PDB entry 3OKE | X-ray diffraction, 2.40 A resolution | chains A and B

# Chain A
Protein: S25-39 Fab (IgG1k) light chain
Source organism: Mus musculus
Notes: antibody fragment or engineered binder
Amino-acid sequence (219 residues; numbered 1 to 214 plus 6 insertion-coded residues; 1 number in that range is skipped by the numbering (no residue carries it; nothing is unmodelled there); the number before each row is that of its first residue; a row labelled like 27A-27F holds insertion residues (27A, then the next letters in order)):
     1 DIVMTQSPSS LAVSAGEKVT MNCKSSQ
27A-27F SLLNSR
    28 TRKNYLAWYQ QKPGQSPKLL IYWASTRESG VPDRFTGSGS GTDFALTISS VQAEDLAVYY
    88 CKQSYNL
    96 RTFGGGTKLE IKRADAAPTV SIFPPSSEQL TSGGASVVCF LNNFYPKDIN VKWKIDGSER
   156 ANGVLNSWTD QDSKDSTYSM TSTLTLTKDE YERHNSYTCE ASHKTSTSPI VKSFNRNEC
Not modelled in the structure: 213-214
Disulfide bonds: Cys23-Cys88, Cys134-Cys194
Ligand contacts: KO2 (prop-2-en-1-yl D-glycero-alpha-D-talo-oct-2-ulopyranosidonic acid): Asn27D, Tyr32, Ser91, Tyr92, Asn93, Leu94, Arg96

# Chain B
Protein: S25-39 Fab (IgG1k) heavy chain
Source organism: Mus musculus
Notes: antibody fragment or engineered binder
Amino-acid sequence (222 residues; row label = number of the first residue in the row; a row labelled like 52A-52C holds insertion residues (52A, then the next letters in order)):
     1 EVKLVESGGG LVQPGGSLRL ACATSGFTFT DYYMSWVRQP PGKALEWLGF IR
52A-52C NKA
    53 KGYTTEYSAS VKGRFTISRD NSQSSLYLQM
82A-82C NTL
    83 RAEDSATYYC ARDHDGYY
100A-100C ERF
   101 AYWGQGTLVT VSAAATTPPS VYPLAPGSAA QTNSMVTLGC LVKGYFPEPV TVTWNSGSLS
   161 TGVHTFPAVL SSDLYTLTSS VTVPSKTWPS ETVTCNVAHP ASSTKVDKKI VPA
Not modelled in the structure: 127-131
Disulfide bonds: Cys22-Cys92, Cys140-Cys195
Bound ions: Zn2+ near Glu58 (its only coordinating residue here)
Ligand contacts: KO2 (prop-2-en-1-yl D-glycero-alpha-D-talo-oct-2-ulopyranosidonic acid): Tyr33, Phe50, Arg52, Lys53, His96, Glu100A

# How chain A and chain B interact
Contacting residue pairs (80; chain A residue first):
  Lys30(A) - Tyr99(B)
  Tyr32(A) - Glu100A(B)
  Tyr36(A) - Phe100C(B)  hydrogen bond (side chain-backbone)
  Tyr36(A) - Trp103(B)
  Gln38(A) - Gln39(B)  hydrogen bond
  Gln38(A) - Tyr91(B)  hydrogen bond
  Gln42(A) - Tyr91(B)
  Ser43(A) - Tyr91(B)
  Ser43(A) - Gly104(B)  hydrogen bond (side chain-backbone)
  Ser43(A) - Gln105(B)
  Pro44(A) - Leu45(B)  hydrophobic
  Pro44(A) - Tyr91(B)
  Pro44(A) - Trp103(B)  hydrophobic
  Leu46(A) - Arg100B(B)
  Leu46(A) - Phe100C(B)
  Tyr49(A) - Tyr100(B)  hydrophobic
  Tyr49(A) - Glu100A(B)
  Tyr49(A) - Arg100B(B)  hydrogen bond
  Trp50(A) - Tyr99(B)  hydrophobic
  Trp50(A) - Tyr100(B)  hydrophobic
  Trp50(A) - Glu100A(B)
  Glu55(A) - Arg100B(B)  salt bridge
  Tyr87(A) - Gln39(B)  hydrogen bond
  Tyr87(A) - Lys43(B)  hydrogen bond (side chain-backbone)
  Tyr87(A) - Ala44(B)
  Tyr87(A) - Leu45(B)  hydrophobic
  Lys89(A) - Phe100C(B)
  Ser91(A) - Glu100A(B)  hydrogen bond
  Leu94(A) - Trp47(B)  hydrophobic
  Leu94(A) - Glu58(B)
  Leu94(A) - Tyr59(B)
  Arg96(A) - Trp47(B)
  Arg96(A) - Phe50(B)
  Arg96(A) - Asp95(B)  salt bridge
  Arg96(A) - His96(B)
  Arg96(A) - Glu100A(B)  salt bridge
  Arg96(A) - Phe100C(B)
  Phe98(A) - Val37(B)  hydrophobic
  Phe98(A) - Leu45(B)
  Phe98(A) - Trp47(B)
  Phe98(A) - Trp103(B)  hydrophobic
  Gly100(A) - Ala44(B)
  Ser116(A) - Thr137(B)
  Phe118(A) - Leu124(B)
  Phe118(A) - Ala125(B)
  Phe118(A) - Pro126(B)
  Phe118(A) - Thr137(B)
  Pro119(A) - Ala125(B)
  Ser121(A) - Tyr122(B)
  Ser121(A) - Pro123(B)
  Glu123(A) - Val121(B)
  Glu123(A) - Tyr122(B)
  Glu123(A) - Lys208(B)  salt bridge
  Gln124(A) - Tyr122(B)
  Gln124(A) - Lys143(B)
  Ser127(A) - Tyr122(B)
  Ser131(A) - Leu141(B)
  Ser131(A) - Lys143(B)
  Phe135(A) - Leu124(B)  hydrophobic
  Phe135(A) - Phe166(B)  hydrophobic
  Phe135(A) - Thr178(B)
  Phe135(A) - Ser180(B)
  Asn137(A) - His164(B)
  Asn137(A) - Phe166(B)
  Asn137(A) - Ser180(B)
  Asn138(A) - His164(B)  hydrogen bond
  Leu160(A) - Val169(B)  hydrophobic
  Leu160(A) - Ser171(B)
  Asn161(A) - Val169(B)
  Ser162(A) - Phe166(B)
  Ser162(A) - Pro167(B)  hydrogen bond (side chain-backbone)
  Trp163(A) - Pro167(B)
  Thr164(A) - Thr165(B)
  Thr164(A) - Phe166(B)
  Ser174(A) - His164(B)  hydrogen bond
  Ser174(A) - Phe166(B)
  Met175(A) - Phe166(B)
  Thr176(A) - Phe166(B)
  Thr176(A) - Thr178(B)  hydrogen bond
  Thr180(A) - Lys143(B)
Other interface residues (no listed pair), chain A (42 interface residues in all): Ala34, Gly99, Val133, Asp167
Other interface residues (no listed pair), chain B (43 interface residues in all): Glu46, Ala101, Leu138, Gly139, Ser179

# In short
Chain A and chain B form an interface of 42 and 43 residues respectively, with 12 hydrogen bonds and 4 salt
bridges. Polar pairs include Glu55(A)-Arg100B(B), Arg96(A)-Asp95(B) and Arg96(A)-Glu100A(B). Compound KO2 is
bound between chain A and chain B.
Chain A is S25-39 Fab (IgG1k) light chain and chain B is S25-39 Fab (IgG1k) heavy chain, both from Mus
musculus; the structure, Crystal structure of S25-39 in complex with Ko, was determined by X-ray diffraction
(same publication as 3OKD, 3OKK, 3OKL, 3OKM, 3OKN and 3OKO).
